PDB entry 8QRE | X-ray diffraction, 2.30 A resolution | chains A and E of the 6 polymer chains in the assembly

# Chain A
Protein: Cholera enterotoxin subunit A
Source organism: Vibrio cholerae O1
Reference sequence: P01555 (CHTA_VIBCH); residues 1-240 here correspond to UniProt positions 19-258 (UniProt number = residue number + 18)
Chain sequence (240 residues; numbered 1 to 240; the number before each row is that of its first residue):
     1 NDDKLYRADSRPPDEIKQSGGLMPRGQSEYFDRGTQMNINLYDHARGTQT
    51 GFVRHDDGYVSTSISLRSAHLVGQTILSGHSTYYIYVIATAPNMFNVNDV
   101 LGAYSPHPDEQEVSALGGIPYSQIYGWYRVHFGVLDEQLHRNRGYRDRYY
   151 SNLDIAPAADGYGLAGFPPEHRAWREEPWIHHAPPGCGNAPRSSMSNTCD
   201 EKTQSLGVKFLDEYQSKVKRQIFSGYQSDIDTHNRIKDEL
Not modelled in the structure: 238-240
Cystine bridges: Cys-187/Cys-199
Bound ions: Na+: Asn-1, Thr-90, Tyr-150, Leu-153
Small-molecule neighbours: beta-D-galactopyranose (GAL): Asp-229, Ile-230, Asp-231, Asn-234, Arg-235
UniProt features mapped onto this chain:
  - active site: Glu-112
  - binding site (NAD(+)): Arg-7 to Ser-10, Met-23 to Arg-25

# Chain E
Protein: Cholera enterotoxin subunit B
Source organism: Vibrio cholerae O1
Reference sequence: P01556 (CHTB_VIBCH); residues 1-103 here correspond to UniProt positions 22-124 (UniProt number = residue number + 21)
Chain sequence (103 residues; each row starts with the number of its first residue):
     1 TPQNITDLCAEYHNTQIHTLNDKIFSYTESLAGKREMAIITFKNGATFQV
    51 EVPGSQHIDSQKKAIERMKDTLRIAYLTEAKVEKLCVWNNKTPHAIAAIS
   101 MAN
Construct notes: engineered mutation His-18 (Tyr39 in P01556), Thr-47 (Ile68 in P01556)
Cystine bridges: Cys-9/Cys-86
Small-molecule neighbours: beta-D-galactopyranose (GAL): Glu-51, Gln-56, His-57, Gln-61, Trp-88, Asn-90, Lys-91

# Chain A / chain E interface
Pairs across the interface - 17 pairs, chain A then chain E:
  Ser-216(A) with Thr-78(E); Glu-79(E), hydrogen bond
  Lys-219(A) with Glu-79(E), salt bridge
  Arg-220(A) with Thr-78(E), hydrogen bond (backbone-backbone); Asn-103(E), hydrogen bond
  Phe-223(A) with Leu-77(E); Thr-78(E)
  Ser-224(A) with Thr-78(E)
  Gln-227(A) with Ile-74(E); Leu-77(E); Thr-78(E)
  Ile-230(A) with Ile-74(E), hydrophobic
  Thr-232(A) with Arg-67(E); Asp-70(E)
  Arg-235(A) with Glu-66(E); Asp-70(E), salt bridge
  Ile-236(A) with Lys-63(E)
Other interface residues (no listed pair), chain E (11 interface residues in all): Lys-23, Arg-73

# In short
The interface between chain A and chain E involves 10 residues on one side and 11 on the other, with 3
hydrogen bonds and 2 salt bridges. Polar pairs include Lys-219(A)/Glu-79(E), Arg-235(A)/Asp-70(E) and
Ser-216(A)/Glu-79(E). Bound to chain A: beta-D-galactopyranose. Chain E binds beta-D-galactopyranose.
Here chain A is Cholera enterotoxin subunit A and chain E is Cholera enterotoxin subunit B, both from Vibrio
cholerae O1. Entry 8QRE (Cholera holotoxin (wildtype)) was determined by X-ray diffraction.
